Entry 8QBY (electron microscopy, 2.30 A resolution); this record covers chains K and J of the 18 polymer chains in the assembly.

[Chain K]
Molecule: NADH-quinone oxidoreductase subunit K
Organism: Paracoccus denitrificans PD1222
Notes: EC 7.1.1.-
UniProt: A1B482 (NUOK_PARDP); numbering as in UniProt (aligned over 1-101)
Amino-acid sequence (101 residues; numbered 1 to 101; the number before each row is that of its first residue):
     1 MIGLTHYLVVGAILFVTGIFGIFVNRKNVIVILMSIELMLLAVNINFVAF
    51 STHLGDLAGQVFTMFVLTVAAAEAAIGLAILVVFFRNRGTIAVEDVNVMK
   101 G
Residues lining bound ligands: 1,2-diacyl-glycerol-3-sn-phosphate (3PH): G3, T5, H6, V9, V10, I13

[Chain J]
Molecule: NADH-quinone oxidoreductase chain 10
Organism: Paracoccus denitrificans PD1222
UniProt: P29922 (NQO10_PARDE); residues 1-200 here = UniProt positions 1-200
Amino-acid sequence (200 residues; row label = number of the first residue in the row):
     1 MMTFAFYLFAISACVAGFMVVIGRNPVHSVLWLILAFLSAAGLFVLQGAE
    51 FVAMLLVVVYVGAVAVLFLFVVMMLDVDFAELKGELARYLPLALVIGVVL
   101 LAQLGIAFSGWTPSDQAESLRAAPVDAAVENTLGLGLVLYDRYVLMFQLA
   151 GLVLLVAMIGAIVLTMRHRKDVKRQNVLEQMWRDPAKTMELKDVKPGQGL
Not modelled in the structure: 83-87
Residues lining bound ligands:
  - 1,2-diacyl-glycerol-3-sn-phosphate (3PH), molecule 1: M1, M2, A5, F9, V45, L46
  - 1,2-diacyl-glycerol-3-sn-phosphate (3PH), molecule 2: F6, Y7, A10, I11, C14, A102, G105, I106, F108, S109
  - 1,2-diacyl-glycerol-3-sn-phosphate (3PH), molecule 3: L145, Q148, L149, L152
  - 1,2-diacyl-sn-glycero-3-phosphocholine (PC1): G23, R24, N25, H28, L31, W32, I34, L35, L38

[Interface between chain K and chain J]
Pairs across the interface - 109 pairs, chain K then chain J:
  I2(K) - F6(J)  hydrophobic
  L4(K) - W111(J)
  T5(K) - F108(J)
  H6(K) - F6(J)
  H6(K) - Y7(J)
  Y7(K) - F6(J)  hydrophobic
  Y7(K) - L46(J)
  Y7(K) - Q47(J)
  L8(K) - F108(J)  hydrophobic
  V10(K) - F6(J)  hydrophobic
  V10(K) - A10(J)  hydrophobic
  V10(K) - C14(J)  hydrophobic
  A12(K) - L101(J)
  A12(K) - L104(J)  hydrophobic
  A12(K) - F108(J)  hydrophobic
  I13(K) - C14(J)  hydrophobic
  I13(K) - L101(J)  hydrophobic
  L14(K) - A13(J)
  V16(K) - G97(J)
  V16(K) - L101(J)  hydrophobic
  V16(K) - L104(J)  hydrophobic
  T17(K) - G17(J)
  T17(K) - F18(J)
  T17(K) - V21(J)
  F20(K) - L90(J)  hydrophobic
  F20(K) - A93(J)  hydrophobic
  G21(K) - V21(J)
  F23(K) - Y89(J)  hydrogen bond (backbone-side chain)
  F23(K) - A93(J)  hydrophobic
  V24(K) - R88(J)
  V24(K) - A93(J)  hydrophobic
  R26(K) - R88(J)
  R26(K) - Y89(J)  hydrogen bond
  K27(K) - L82(J)
  N28(K) - P26(J)
  I30(K) - F70(J)
  I30(K) - V71(J)
  V31(K) - V20(J)
  M34(K) - V20(J)  hydrophobic
  M34(K) - P26(J)
  M34(K) - S29(J)
  M34(K) - V30(J)  hydrophobic
  M34(K) - L33(J)  hydrophobic
  S35(K) - V21(J)
  E37(K) - F37(J)
  E37(K) - Y60(J)  hydrogen bond
  L38(K) - G17(J)
  L38(K) - V20(J)  hydrophobic
  L38(K) - V21(J)  hydrophobic
  L38(K) - L33(J)  hydrophobic
  L41(K) - A36(J)
  L41(K) - F37(J)  hydrophobic
  L41(K) - A40(J)  hydrophobic
  L41(K) - L56(J)  hydrophobic
  I45(K) - F44(J)  hydrophobic
  V48(K) - F44(J)  hydrophobic
  V48(K) - Q47(J)
  V48(K) - A49(J)  hydrophobic
  A49(K) - Q47(J)
  F50(K) - W111(J)  hydrophobic
  T52(K) - Q47(J)
  H53(K) - Q47(J)
  L54(K) - A117(J)  hydrophobic
  L54(K) - R121(J)  hydrogen bond (backbone-side chain)
  G55(K) - R121(J)  hydrogen bond (backbone-side chain)
  G55(K) - P124(J)
  G55(K) - V125(J)  hydrogen bond (backbone-backbone)
  D56(K) - R121(J)
  D56(K) - A122(J)  hydrogen bond (side chain-backbone)
  D56(K) - A123(J)  hydrogen bond (side chain-backbone)
  D56(K) - P124(J)
  D56(K) - V125(J)
  L57(K) - A123(J)  hydrogen bond (backbone-backbone)
  L57(K) - V125(J)  hydrophobic
  L57(K) - G134(J)
  A58(K) - Y143(J)
  Q60(K) - A49(J)
  Q60(K) - N131(J)  hydrogen bond
  V61(K) - L135(J)  hydrophobic
  V61(K) - L139(J)  hydrophobic
  V61(K) - Y143(J)  hydrophobic
  M64(K) - F51(J)  hydrophobic
  M64(K) - L139(J)  hydrophobic
  F65(K) - M146(J)
  F65(K) - F147(J)
  F65(K) - A150(J)  hydrophobic
  L67(K) - L56(J)  hydrophobic
  L67(K) - Y60(J)  hydrophobic
  T68(K) - A150(J)
  T68(K) - L154(J)
  A70(K) - Y60(J)
  A72(K) - V153(J)  hydrophobic
  A72(K) - A157(J)  hydrophobic
  I76(K) - A157(J)  hydrophobic
  L78(K) - L67(J)  hydrophobic
  L78(K) - F70(J)  hydrophobic
  A79(K) - A161(J)  hydrophobic
  A79(K) - T165(J)
  I80(K) - L164(J)  hydrophobic
  L81(K) - M74(J)
  V82(K) - F70(J)  hydrophobic
  V82(K) - M74(J)  hydrophobic
  V82(K) - T165(J)
  V83(K) - L164(J)
  V83(K) - T165(J)
  F85(K) - M74(J)  hydrophobic
  R86(K) - T165(J)  hydrogen bond (side chain-backbone)
  R86(K) - R167(J)
  I91(K) - M74(J)  hydrophobic
Interface residues without a listed pair, chain K (60 interface residues in all): M1, N44, T63, V69, A75
Interface residues without a listed pair, chain J (71 interface residues in all): M2, T3, I22, L43, V52, L55, V66, M73, E81, L94, L100, P113, V138

[Summary]
Chain K and chain J form an interface of 60 and 71 residues respectively; the contacts include 11 hydrogen
bonds. Among the polar pairs are F23(K)-Y89(J), R26(K)-Y89(J) and E37(K)-Y60(J). One
1,2-diacyl-glycerol-3-sn-phosphate molecule is bound between chain K and chain J.
Chain K is NADH-quinone oxidoreductase subunit K and chain J is NADH-quinone oxidoreductase chain 10, both
from Paracoccus denitrificans PD1222; the structure, Respiratory complex I from Paracoccus denitrificans in
MSP2N2 nanodiscs, was determined by electron microscopy (same publication as 8QC1).
